PDB entry 8P0T | electron microscopy, 2.65 A resolution | chains I and a of the 28 polymer chains in the assembly

[Chain I]
Protein: proteasome endopeptidase complex
From: Trichomonas vaginalis G3
Notes: EC 3.4.25.1
Reference sequence: A2F2T6 (A2F2T6_TRIV3); residues 2-244 here correspond to UniProt positions 33-275 (UniProt number = residue number + 31)
Chain sequence (243 residues; row label = number of the first residue in the row):
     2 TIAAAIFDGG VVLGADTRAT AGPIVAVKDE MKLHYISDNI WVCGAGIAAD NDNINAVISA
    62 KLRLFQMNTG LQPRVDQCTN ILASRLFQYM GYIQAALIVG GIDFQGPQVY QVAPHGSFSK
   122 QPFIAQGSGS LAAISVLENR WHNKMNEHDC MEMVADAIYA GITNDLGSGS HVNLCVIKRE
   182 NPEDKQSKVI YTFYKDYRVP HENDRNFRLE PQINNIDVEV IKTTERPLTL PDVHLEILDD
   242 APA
Not modelled in the structure: 231-244
Covalently attached groups: proteasome inhibitor CP-17 (X5C) linked to Thr2
Small-molecule neighbours: proteasome inhibitor CP-17 (X5C; N-[(2S)-1-[[(2S)-1-[[(1S)-1-[(2S,3R,5S,6R)-3-(hydroxymethyl)-5-methanoyl-2,3,6-trimethyl-morpholin-2-yl]-2-phenyl-ethyl]amino]-3-(1H-indol-3-yl)-1-oxidanylidene-propan-2-yl]amino]-3-(1H-indol-3-yl)-1-oxidanylidene-propan-2-yl]hexanamide): Ile3, Asp17, Arg19, Ala20, Thr21, Ala22, Ala27, Val28, Glu31, Met32, Lys33, Gly45, Ala46, Gly47, Ile48, Ala49, Ala50, Asn52, Gln95, Gln127, Gly128, Ser129, Gly130, Ser131, Asp166, Gly168, Ser169
From the paper describing this entry:
  - binding site for proteasome inhibitor CP-17: Ala20, Ala22, Ala27, Val28, Glu31, Lys33, Ala46, Ala49, Asn52
  - catalytic residues: Asp17, Lys33 (by similarity / conservation)

[Chain a]
Protein: Proteasome subunit beta
From: Trichomonas vaginalis G3
Reference sequence: A2F716 (A2F716_TRIV3); numbering as in UniProt (aligned over 1-224)
Chain sequence (224 residues; row label = number of the first residue in the row):
     1 MEGEFRENKK GQWSPYEMHG GTAIGICGDD YVVIGADTRL SVDYSIDSRH KARIFKMNSN
    61 CMISATGFDG DIDAFITRMR SILLNYENQH FHEMSVESVA RCVSNTLYSK RFFPYYINIL
   121 VGGINSEGKG KLYGYDPVGT IEDLHYDSNG SGSSLAAPLL DSAFGTIHHN TRPFPAVSLQ
   181 DAKNIVRDAI CSVTERDIYT GDALQLCVFT KDGFAQEEFP LPRH
Not modelled in the structure: 1-12
Small-molecule neighbours: proteasome inhibitor CP-17 (X5C; N-[(2S)-1-[[(2S)-1-[[(1S)-1-[(2S,3R,5S,6R)-3-(hydroxymethyl)-5-methanoyl-2,3,6-trimethyl-morpholin-2-yl]-2-phenyl-ethyl]amino]-3-(1H-indol-3-yl)-1-oxidanylidene-propan-2-yl]amino]-3-(1H-indol-3-yl)-1-oxidanylidene-propan-2-yl]hexanamide): Pro114, Tyr116, Tyr135, Asp136, Pro137, Val138, Thr140
From the paper describing this entry:
  - binding site for proteasome inhibitor CP-17: Tyr116, Asp136, Pro137, Val138

[Chain I / chain a interface]
Contacting residue pairs - 75 pairs, chain I then chain a:
  Arg19(I) - Ile198(a)
  Arg19(I) - His224(a)  hydrogen bond (side chain-backbone)
  Thr21(I) - Tyr44(a)
  Thr21(I) - Ile198(a)
  Gly23(I) - Tyr44(a)
  Pro24(I) - Asp197(a)
  Pro24(I) - Ile198(a)  hydrogen bond (backbone-backbone)
  Pro24(I) - Tyr199(a)  hydrophobic
  Ile25(I) - Arg196(a)
  Val26(I) - Glu195(a)
  Val26(I) - Arg196(a)  hydrogen bond (backbone-backbone)
  Val26(I) - Ile198(a)  hydrophobic
  Ala27(I) - Arg196(a)  hydrogen bond (backbone-side chain)
  Val28(I) - Arg196(a)
  Lys29(I) - Glu195(a)
  Ser129(I) - Tyr44(a)
  Tyr160(I) - Arg223(a)  hydrogen bond
  Ile163(I) - His224(a)
  Thr164(I) - Ile46(a)
  Thr164(I) - Arg49(a)  hydrogen bond (backbone-side chain)
  Thr164(I) - Arg223(a)
  Asn165(I) - Tyr44(a)
  Asn165(I) - Arg49(a)  hydrogen bond
  Asp166(I) - Tyr44(a)
  Asp166(I) - His224(a)
  Leu167(I) - Arg39(a)
  Leu167(I) - Ser41(a)
  Leu167(I) - Tyr44(a)  hydrogen bond (backbone-backbone)
  Leu167(I) - Ile46(a)  hydrophobic
  Leu167(I) - Ile198(a)
  Leu167(I) - Tyr199(a)  hydrophobic
  Gly168(I) - Tyr44(a)
  Ser169(I) - His224(a)
  Gly170(I) - His224(a)
  Ser171(I) - His224(a)
  Glu203(I) - Leu221(a)
  Glu203(I) - Pro222(a)
  Glu203(I) - Arg223(a)  salt bridge
  Asn204(I) - Glu195(a)
  Asn204(I) - Pro222(a)
  Asn204(I) - Arg223(a)  hydrogen bond (side chain-backbone)
  Asn204(I) - His224(a)  hydrogen bond (side chain-backbone)
  Asp205(I) - Pro222(a)
  Arg206(I) - Asp188(a)  salt bridge
  Arg206(I) - Cys191(a)
  Arg206(I) - Ser192(a)  hydrogen bond
  Arg206(I) - Glu195(a)
  Asn207(I) - Arg187(a)
  Asn207(I) - Cys191(a)  hydrogen bond
  Asn207(I) - Pro220(a)  hydrogen bond (side chain-backbone)
  Asn207(I) - Pro222(a)
  Phe208(I) - Asn184(a)
  Phe208(I) - Arg187(a)
  Phe208(I) - Asp188(a)
  Phe208(I) - Cys191(a)  hydrophobic
  Arg209(I) - Asp188(a)
  Leu210(I) - Asn184(a)
  Leu210(I) - Asp188(a)  hydrogen bond (backbone-side chain)
  Gln213(I) - Asp188(a)  hydrogen bond
  Ile214(I) - Ser162(a)
  Ile214(I) - Ala163(a)
  Ile214(I) - Asp181(a)
  Ile214(I) - Ile185(a)  hydrophobic
  Asn215(I) - Ser162(a)
  Asn216(I) - Ser162(a)  hydrogen bond (backbone-backbone)
  Asn216(I) - Ala163(a)  hydrogen bond (side chain-backbone)
  Asn216(I) - Phe164(a)
  Asn216(I) - Gly165(a)
  Asn216(I) - Pro175(a)
  Ile217(I) - Asp161(a)
  Ile217(I) - Ser162(a)
  Ile217(I) - His168(a)
  Asp218(I) - His168(a)  salt bridge
  Asp218(I) - His169(a)  salt bridge
  Asp218(I) - Arg172(a)  salt bridge
Other interface residues (no listed pair), chain a (35 interface residues in all): Ser45, Leu155, Leu159, Val177

[In short]
34 residues of chain I and 35 residues of chain a are in contact; the contacts include 17 hydrogen bonds and 5
salt bridges. Polar pairs include Glu203(I)-Arg223(a), Arg206(I)-Asp188(a) and Asp218(I)-His168(a). The paper
reports catalytic residues Asp17(I) and Lys33(I); a binding site for proteasome inhibitor CP-17 at Ala20(I),
Ala22(I) and Tyr116(a) among others.
Here chain I is proteasome endopeptidase complex and chain a is Proteasome subunit beta, both from Trichomonas
vaginalis G3. Entry 8P0T (CryoEM structure of 20S Trichomonas vaginalis proteasome in complex with proteasome
inhibitor CP-17) was determined by electron microscopy together with 8OIX from the same study.
